PDB entry 6O7R | X-ray diffraction, 2.27 A resolution | chains C and D of the 4 polymer chains in the assembly

# Chain C
Molecule: Nitrogenase molybdenum-iron protein alpha chain
From: Azotobacter vinelandii
Notes: EC 1.18.6.1
UniProt: P07328 (NIFD_AZOVI); residues 1-492 here = UniProt positions 1-492
Amino-acid sequence (492 residues; numbered 1 to 492; the number before each row is that of its first residue):
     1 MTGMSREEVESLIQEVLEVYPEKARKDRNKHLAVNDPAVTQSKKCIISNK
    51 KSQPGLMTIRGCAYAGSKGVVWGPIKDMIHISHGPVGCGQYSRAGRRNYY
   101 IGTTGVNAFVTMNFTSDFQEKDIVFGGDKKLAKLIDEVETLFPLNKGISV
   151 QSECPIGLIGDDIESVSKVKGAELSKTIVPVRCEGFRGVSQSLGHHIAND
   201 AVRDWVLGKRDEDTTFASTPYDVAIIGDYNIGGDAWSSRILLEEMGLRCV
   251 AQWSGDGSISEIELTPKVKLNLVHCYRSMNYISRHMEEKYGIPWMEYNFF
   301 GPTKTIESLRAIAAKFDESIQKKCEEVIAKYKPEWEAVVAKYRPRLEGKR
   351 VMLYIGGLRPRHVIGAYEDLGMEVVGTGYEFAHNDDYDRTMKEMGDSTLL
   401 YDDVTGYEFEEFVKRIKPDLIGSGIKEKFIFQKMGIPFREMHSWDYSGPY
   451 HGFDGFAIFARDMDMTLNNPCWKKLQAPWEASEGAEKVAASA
Disordered / not traced: 1-3, 482-492
Bound ions: fe(8)-S(7) cluster Fe: C62, C88, C154 (shared with C70(D), C95(D), C153(D) of chain D); Fe ion near C275 (its only coordinating residue here)
Ligand contacts:
  - fe(8)-S(7) cluster (CLF): C62, Y64, P85, G87, C88, Y91, E153, C154, G185
  - 3-hydroxy-3-carboxy-adipic acid (HCA): A65, G95, R96, Q191, G424, I425, K426, E440, H442
  - ICS (iron-sulfur-molybdenum cluster with interstitial carbon): V70, R96, H195, Y229, I231, C275, S278, I355, G356, G357, L358, R359, P360, F381, M441, H442
Curated features (UniProtKB/Swiss-Prot):
  - binding site ([8Fe-7S] cluster): C62, C88, C154
  - binding site ([7Fe-Mo-9S-C-homocitryl] cluster): C275, H442
  - mutagenesis: H195 (H195Q: No nitrogenase activity)

# Chain D
Molecule: Nitrogenase molybdenum-iron protein beta chain
From: Azotobacter vinelandii
Notes: EC 1.18.6.1
UniProt: P07329 (NIFK_AZOVI); numbering as in UniProt (aligned over 1-523)
Amino-acid sequence (523 residues; each row starts with the number of its first residue):
     1 MSQQVDKIKASYPLFLDQDYKDMLAKKRDGFEEKYPQDKIDEVFQWTTTK
    51 EYQELNFQREALTVNPAKACQPLGAVLCALGFEKTMPYVHGSQGCVAYYR
   101 SYFNRHFREPVSCVSDSMTEDAAVFGGQQNMKDGLQNCKATYKPDMIAVS
   151 TTCMAEVIGDDLNAFINNSKKEGFIPDEFPVPFAHTPAFVGSHVTGWDNM
   201 FEGIARYFTLKSMDDKVVGSNKKINIVPGFETYLGNFRVIKRMLSEMGVG
   251 YSLLSDPEEVLDTPADGQFRMYAGGTTQEEMKDAPNALNTVLLQPWHLEK
   301 TKKFVEGTWKHEVPKLNIPMGLDWTDEFLMKVSEISGQPIPASLTKERGR
   351 LVDMMTDSHTWLHGKRFALWGDPDFVMGLVKFLLELGCEPVHILCHNGNK
   401 RWKKAVDAILAASPYGKNATVYIGKDLWHLRSLVFTDKPDFMIGNSYGKF
   451 IQRDTLHKGKEFEVPLIRIGFPIFDRHHLHRSTTLGYEGAMQILTTLVNS
   501 ILERLDEETRGMQATDYNHDLVR
Disordered / not traced: 1
Differences from the reference sequence: engineered mutation Y99 (Phe in P07329), A188 (Ser in P07329)
Bound ions: fe(8)-S(7) cluster Fe: C70, C95, C153 (shared with C62(C), C88(C), C154(C) of chain C); Fe ion site 1: R108, E109 (shared with 2 residues of chain B); Fe ion site 2: D353, D357 (shared with 2 residues of chain B)
Ligand contacts: fe(8)-S(7) cluster (CLF): C70, P72, S92, G94, C95, Y98, Y99, T152, C153, A188
Curated features (UniProtKB/Swiss-Prot):
  - binding site ([8Fe-7S] cluster): C70, C95, C153
What the authors report for this chain:
  - mutagenesis - F99Y/S188A, S188A: unchanged growth in response to diazotrophic growth conditions
  - mutagenesis - F99Y, F99Y/S188A, S188A: decreased catalytic activity

# Chain C / chain D interface
Residue-residue contacts (198; chain C residue first):
  V19(C) - A140(D)
  Y20(C) - T141(D)
  P21(C) - Q136(D)
  P21(C) - N137(D)
  P21(C) - A140(D)
  K23(C) - Q129(D)
  K23(C) - D133(D)  salt bridge
  A24(C) - N137(D)
  S52(C) - Q93(D)  hydrogen bond
  S52(C) - S117(D)
  P54(C) - S115(D)
  P54(C) - D116(D)
  P54(C) - N130(D)
  P54(C) - G134(D)
  P54(C) - N137(D)  hydrogen bond (backbone-side chain)
  G55(C) - S115(D)  hydrogen bond (backbone-backbone)
  G55(C) - G134(D)
  G55(C) - N137(D)
  G55(C) - C138(D)
  L56(C) - N137(D)
  L56(C) - T141(D)
  L56(C) - Y142(D)  hydrogen bond (backbone-side chain)
  M57(C) - R100(D)
  M57(C) - C113(D)
  M57(C) - V114(D)  hydrophobic
  M57(C) - Y142(D)
  M57(C) - M271(D)  hydrophobic
  T58(C) - Q93(D)
  T58(C) - R100(D)
  R60(C) - Q93(D)
  R60(C) - A97(D)
  G61(C) - Q93(D)  hydrogen bond (backbone-side chain)
  C62(C) - G94(D)
  Y64(C) - Y98(D)
  A65(C) - Y98(D)
  K76(C) - E32(D)  salt bridge
  P85(C) - A188(D)  hydrophobic
  V86(C) - P66(D)  hydrophobic
  V86(C) - K68(D)
  V86(C) - A69(D)
  V86(C) - C70(D)
  G87(C) - C70(D)
  Q90(C) - P66(D)  hydrogen bond (side chain-backbone)
  Q90(C) - K68(D)
  Q90(C) - Y102(D)
  Q90(C) - Y447(D)  hydrogen bond (backbone-side chain)
  Y91(C) - A69(D)
  Y91(C) - C70(D)  hydrogen bond
  Y91(C) - L73(D)
  Y91(C) - Y98(D)  hydrophobic
  Y91(C) - Y99(D)  hydrophobic
  Y91(C) - Y102(D)  hydrophobic
  Y91(C) - R105(D)
  S92(C) - Y98(D)
  R93(C) - N65(D)  hydrogen bond
  R93(C) - Y447(D)
  R93(C) - F450(D)
  G95(C) - R105(D)
  Y99(C) - S11(D)
  T103(C) - I40(D)
  T104(C) - R453(D)
  V106(C) - I40(D)
  V106(C) - V43(D)  hydrophobic
  V106(C) - F44(D)  hydrophobic
  N107(C) - K34(D)
  N107(C) - I40(D)
  T111(C) - R453(D)
  M112(C) - V64(D)  hydrophobic
  M112(C) - N65(D)
  M112(C) - W428(D)  hydrophobic
  N113(C) - T63(D)
  N113(C) - V64(D)
  N113(C) - N65(D)  hydrogen bond (backbone-backbone)
  N113(C) - P66(D)
  F114(C) - T63(D)
  F114(C) - V64(D)  hydrophobic
  T115(C) - L62(D)
  T115(C) - T63(D)  hydrogen bond (backbone-backbone)
  S116(C) - A61(D)
  D117(C) - T63(D)
  D117(C) - K68(D)  salt bridge
  F118(C) - F189(D)
  Q119(C) - F189(D)
  E120(C) - F189(D)  hydrogen bond (backbone-backbone)
  E120(C) - V190(D)
  I123(C) - F189(D)  hydrophobic
  K130(C) - A61(D)
  K133(C) - A61(D)
  L134(C) - A61(D)
  L134(C) - L62(D)  hydrophobic
  E137(C) - R59(D)
  E137(C) - E60(D)  hydrogen bond (side chain-backbone)
  E137(C) - A61(D)  hydrogen bond (side chain-backbone)
  E137(C) - L62(D)  hydrogen bond (side chain-backbone)
  V138(C) - L62(D)  hydrophobic
  T140(C) - W46(D)
  L141(C) - Y52(D)  hydrogen bond (backbone-side chain)
  L141(C) - L55(D)  hydrophobic
  L141(C) - N56(D)
  L141(C) - R59(D)
  F142(C) - W428(D)  hydrophobic
  P143(C) - W46(D)
  L144(C) - Y35(D)
  L144(C) - V43(D)  hydrophobic
  K146(C) - E32(D)  hydrogen bond (side chain-backbone)
  K146(C) - E33(D)  hydrogen bond (side chain-backbone)
  C154(C) - S92(D)
  C154(C) - C153(D)  hydrophobic
  C154(C) - M154(D)  hydrophobic
  P155(C) - C153(D)  hydrophobic
  L158(C) - A123(D)  hydrophobic
  L158(C) - M154(D)  hydrophobic
  L158(C) - V157(D)  hydrophobic
  I159(C) - V157(D)  hydrophobic
  F186(C) - T119(D)
  F186(C) - E120(D)  hydrogen bond (backbone-backbone)
  F186(C) - M154(D)  hydrophobic
  R187(C) - E120(D)
  G188(C) - T119(D)
  G188(C) - E120(D)  hydrogen bond (backbone-side chain)
  V189(C) - Q93(D)  hydrogen bond (backbone-side chain)
  R210(C) - E33(D)  salt bridge
  G232(C) - S11(D)
  G232(C) - F15(D)
  G233(C) - F15(D)
  W236(C) - F15(D)  hydrophobic
  W236(C) - Y20(D)
  W236(C) - M23(D)
  W236(C) - L24(D)
  S237(C) - Y20(D)
  R239(C) - M23(D)
  R239(C) - K27(D)
  R239(C) - F31(D)
  I240(C) - D19(D)
  I240(C) - Y20(D)
  I240(C) - M23(D)  hydrophobic
  E243(C) - M23(D)
  E243(C) - K26(D)  salt bridge
  R248(C) - F31(D)
  C249(C) - F31(D)
  V250(C) - F31(D)
  Q252(C) - K27(D)
  D256(C) - K27(D)  salt bridge
  S258(C) - F31(D)
  S258(C) - E32(D)
  S260(C) - F31(D)  hydrogen bond (side chain-backbone)
  S260(C) - E32(D)  hydrogen bond (side chain-backbone)
  S260(C) - E33(D)
  E261(C) - K27(D)  salt bridge
  E261(C) - F31(D)
  E261(C) - E32(D)
  E334(C) - S2(D)
  E334(C) - Q3(D)  hydrogen bond (side chain-backbone)
  A337(C) - V5(D)
  V338(C) - V5(D)
  K341(C) - D6(D)  salt bridge
  G406(C) - Y142(D)  hydrogen bond (backbone-side chain)
  Y407(C) - T141(D)
  Y407(C) - Y142(D)  hydrogen bond (backbone-side chain)
  E410(C) - F269(D)
  I425(C) - S101(D)
  I425(C) - N104(D)
  K426(C) - A97(D)
  K426(C) - R100(D)
  K426(C) - S101(D)
  K426(C) - N104(D)
  F429(C) - N104(D)
  F429(C) - R108(D)
  F429(C) - E109(D)
  F429(C) - P110(D)
  I430(C) - P110(D)  hydrophobic
  I430(C) - F269(D)  hydrophobic
  K433(C) - E109(D)  salt bridge
  K433(C) - P110(D)
  K433(C) - T263(D)  hydrogen bond (side chain-backbone)
  K433(C) - P264(D)
  K433(C) - D266(D)
  K433(C) - G267(D)  hydrogen bond (backbone-backbone)
  K433(C) - Q268(D)  hydrogen bond (backbone-backbone)
  M434(C) - G267(D)
  M434(C) - F269(D)
  G448(C) - A10(D)
  G448(C) - S11(D)  hydrogen bond (backbone-backbone)
  P449(C) - S11(D)
  P449(C) - F15(D)  hydrophobic
  D454(C) - S2(D)  hydrogen bond (side chain-backbone)
  D454(C) - Q3(D)  hydrogen bond (backbone-side chain)
  D454(C) - Y20(D)  hydrogen bond
  A457(C) - Q3(D)
  A457(C) - I8(D)  hydrophobic
  I458(C) - Q3(D)
  I458(C) - I8(D)  hydrophobic
  I458(C) - K9(D)
  R461(C) - I8(D)
  L475(C) - A265(D)
  L475(C) - D266(D)
  L475(C) - G267(D)
  Q476(C) - D266(D)  hydrogen bond (side chain-backbone)
Other interface residues (no listed pair), chain C (112 interface residues in all): Q53, D77, I81, C88, R97, I101, G105, G185, S190, F216, L264, K330, Y331, Y342, T405
Other interface residues (no listed pair), chain D (97 interface residues in all): L14, K39, A67, S112, M118, I158, H396, D454

# In short
Chain C and chain D form an interface of 112 and 97 residues respectively; the contacts include 34 hydrogen
bonds and 9 salt bridges. Among the polar pairs are K23(C)-D133(D), K76(C)-E32(D) and D117(C)-K68(D). The
paper reports that F99Y, F99Y/S188A and S188A of chain D reduce catalytic activity; F99Y/S188A and S188A of
chain D leave growth in response to diazotrophic growth conditions unchanged.
Here chain C is Nitrogenase molybdenum-iron protein alpha chain and chain D is Nitrogenase molybdenum-iron
protein beta chain, both from Azotobacter vinelandii. Entry 6O7R (Nitrogenase MoFeP mutant F99Y, S188A from
Azotobacter vinelandii in the dithionite reduced state) was determined by X-ray diffraction (same publication
as 6O7L, 6O7M, 6O7N, 6O7O, 6O7P, 6O7Q and 6O7S).
